2CDH - chains E and F of the 36 polymer chains in the assembly; structure by X-ray diffraction, 4.20 A resolution (low resolution: residue-level contacts below are approximate; hydrogen-bond / salt-bridge calls are withheld).

Chain E (and F):
Molecule: Ketoacyl synthase
From: Thermomyces lanuginosus
Notes: chain F of this document is another copy of the same molecule, construct and numbering; everything in this record applies to it too
Amino-acid sequence (406 residues; each row starts with the number of its first residue):
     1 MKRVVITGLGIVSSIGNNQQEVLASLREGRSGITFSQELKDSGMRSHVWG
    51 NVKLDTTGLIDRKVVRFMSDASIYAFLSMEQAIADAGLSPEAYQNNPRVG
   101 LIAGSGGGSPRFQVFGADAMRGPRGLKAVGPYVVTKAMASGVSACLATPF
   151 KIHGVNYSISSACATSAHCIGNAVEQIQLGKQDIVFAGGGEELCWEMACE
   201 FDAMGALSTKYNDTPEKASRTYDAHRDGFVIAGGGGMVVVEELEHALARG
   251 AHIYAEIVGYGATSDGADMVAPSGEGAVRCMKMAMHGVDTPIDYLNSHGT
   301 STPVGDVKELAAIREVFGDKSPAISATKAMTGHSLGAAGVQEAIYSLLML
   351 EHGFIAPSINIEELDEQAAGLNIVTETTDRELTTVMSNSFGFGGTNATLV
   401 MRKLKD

How chain E and chain F interact:
Pairs across the interface (11):
  Gln113(E) with Pro110(F); Gln113(F)
  Val114(E) with Gln113(F); Val114(F)
  Ala117(E) with Val114(F)
  Pro131(E) with Glu200(F)
  Met138(E) with Gly107(F)
  Lys151(E) with Gly266(F)
  Ile152(E) with Gly266(F)
  His153(E) with Gly266(F)
  Gly266(E) with His153(F)
Also at the interface, not in a pair above, chain E (15 interface residues in all): Gly107, Asp118, Ala139, Ser140, Gly154, Ser264
Also at the interface, not in a pair above, chain F (14 interface residues in all): Met138, Ala139, Gly154, Ser160, Ala203, Ser264, Asp265

In short:
15 residues of chain E face 14 of chain F across their interface.
Both chains are Ketoacyl synthase (Thermomyces lanuginosus). Entry 2CDH (Architecture of the thermomyces
lanuginosus fungal fatty acid synthase at 5 angstrom resolution) was determined by X-ray diffraction.
